Entry 8W19 (electron microscopy, 4.40 A resolution (low resolution: residue-level contacts below are approximate; hydrogen-bond / salt-bridge calls are withheld)); this record covers chains A and H of the 15 polymer chains in the assembly.

[Chain A (and H)]
Protein: Core protein VP3
From: Bluetongue virus (serotype 1 / isolate South Africa)
Notes: chain H of this document is another copy of the same molecule, construct and numbering; everything in this record applies to it too
UniProt: Q1AE73 (Q1AE73_9REOV); numbering as in UniProt (aligned over 1-901)
Amino-acid sequence (901 residues; numbered 1 to 901; the number before each row is that of its first residue):
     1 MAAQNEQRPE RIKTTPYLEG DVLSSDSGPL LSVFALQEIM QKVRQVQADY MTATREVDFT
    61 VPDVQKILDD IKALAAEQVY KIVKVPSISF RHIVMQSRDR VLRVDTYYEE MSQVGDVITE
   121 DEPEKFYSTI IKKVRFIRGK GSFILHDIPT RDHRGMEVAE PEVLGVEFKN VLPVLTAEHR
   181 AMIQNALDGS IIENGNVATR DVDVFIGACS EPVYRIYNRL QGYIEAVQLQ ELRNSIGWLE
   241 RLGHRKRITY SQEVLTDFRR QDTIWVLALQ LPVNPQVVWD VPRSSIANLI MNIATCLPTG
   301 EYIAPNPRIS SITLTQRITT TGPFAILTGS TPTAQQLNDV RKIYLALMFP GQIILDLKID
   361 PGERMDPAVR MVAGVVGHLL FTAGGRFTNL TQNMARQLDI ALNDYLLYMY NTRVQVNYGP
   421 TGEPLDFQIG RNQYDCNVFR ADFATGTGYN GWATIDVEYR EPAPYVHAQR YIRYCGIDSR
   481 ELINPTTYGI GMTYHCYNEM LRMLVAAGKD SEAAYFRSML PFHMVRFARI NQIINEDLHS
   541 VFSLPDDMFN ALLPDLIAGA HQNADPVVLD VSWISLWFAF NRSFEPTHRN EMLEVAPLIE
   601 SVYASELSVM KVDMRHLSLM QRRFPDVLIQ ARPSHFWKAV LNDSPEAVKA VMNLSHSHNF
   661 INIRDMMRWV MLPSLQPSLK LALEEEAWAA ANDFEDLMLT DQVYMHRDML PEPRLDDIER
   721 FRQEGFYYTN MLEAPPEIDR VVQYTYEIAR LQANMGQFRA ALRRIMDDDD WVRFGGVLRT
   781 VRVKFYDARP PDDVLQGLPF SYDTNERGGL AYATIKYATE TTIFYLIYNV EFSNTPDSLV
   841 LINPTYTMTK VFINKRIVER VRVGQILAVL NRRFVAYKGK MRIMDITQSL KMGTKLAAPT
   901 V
Unresolved in the structure: 1-23, 52-58, 656-661, 807-810, 893-901 (chain H: 1-11, 50-62, 481-488, 895-901)
What the authors report for this chain:
  - mutagenesis - R431F: abolished growth in response to reverse genetics method

[Chain A / chain H interface]
Residue-residue contacts (12):
  Gln47(A) with Ile490(H)
  Met51(A) with Arg529(H)
  Ala558(A) with Arg502(H); Val505(H)
  Gly559(A) with Arg517(H)
  Ala560(A) with Asn498(H)
  His561(A) with Asn498(H)
  Asn662(A) with Arg480(H)
  Ile663(A) with Arg480(H)
  Asn805(A) with Arg259(H)
  Ala811(A) with Arg233(H); Arg259(H)
Also at the interface, not in a pair above, chain A (13 interface residues in all): Asp49, Tyr50, Glu806
Also at the interface, not in a pair above, chain H (11 interface residues in all): Pro305, Val525

[In short]
13 residues of chain A face 11 of chain H across their interface. The paper reports that R431F of chain A
abolishes growth in response to reverse genetics method.
Chain A and chain H are both Core protein VP3 (Bluetongue virus (serotype 1 / isolate South Africa)); the
structure, Cryo-EM structure of BTV star-subcore, was determined by electron microscopy, deposited together
with 8W12, 8W1C, 8W1O, 8W1R and 8W1S.
